PDB entry 9IMK | electron microscopy, 4.01 A resolution (low resolution: residue-level contacts below are approximate; hydrogen-bond / salt-bridge calls are withheld) | chains B and C of the 18 polymer chains in the assembly

# Chain B
Name: Non-structural protein 8
Source organism: Severe acute respiratory syndrome coronavirus 2
UniProt: P0DTD1 (R1AB_SARS2); residues 1-198 here correspond to UniProt positions 3943-4140 (UniProt number = residue number + 3942)
Amino-acid sequence (198 residues; row label = number of the first residue in the row):
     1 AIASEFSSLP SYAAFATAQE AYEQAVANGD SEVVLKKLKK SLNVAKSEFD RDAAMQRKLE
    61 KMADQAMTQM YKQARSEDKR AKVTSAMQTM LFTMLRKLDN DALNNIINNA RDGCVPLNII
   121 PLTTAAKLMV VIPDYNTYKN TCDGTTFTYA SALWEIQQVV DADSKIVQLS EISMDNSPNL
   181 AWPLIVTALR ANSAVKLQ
Disordered / not traced: 1-5, 193-198
UniProt features mapped onto this chain:
  - site: Gln198 (Cleavage)

# Chain C
Name: Non-structural protein 7
Source organism: Severe acute respiratory syndrome coronavirus 2
UniProt: P0DTC1 (R1A_SARS2); residues 1-83 here correspond to UniProt positions 3860-3942 (UniProt number = residue number + 3859)
Amino-acid sequence (83 residues; numbered 1 to 83; the number before each row is that of its first residue):
     1 SKMSDVKCTS VVLLSVLQQL RVESSSKLWA QCVQLHNDIL LAKDTTEAFE KMVSLLSVLL
    61 SMQGAVDINK LCEEMLDNRA TLQ
Disordered / not traced: 1, 74-83

# Interface between chain B and chain C
Residue-residue contacts (7; chain B residue first):
  Ala162(B) with Ser26(C)
  Asp163(B) with Ser24(C); Ser25(C); Ser26(C)
  Leu180(B) with Lys27(C)
  Ala181(B) with Ser26(C); Lys27(C)
Other interface residues (no listed pair), chain B (6 interface residues in all): Pro178, Asn179

# Overview
6 residues of chain B and 4 residues of chain C are in contact.
Chain B is Non-structural protein 8 and chain C is Non-structural protein 7, both from Severe acute
respiratory syndrome coronavirus 2; the structure, SARS-CoV-2 Replication-Transcription Complex has a dimer
architecture (dRTC) in post-capping state, was determined by electron microscopy, deposited together with 9IMM
and 8XCH.
